PDB entry 3WTP | X-ray diffraction, 2.67 A resolution | chains C and I of the 10 polymer chains in the assembly

# Chain C
Molecule: Histone H2A type 1-B/E
From: Homo sapiens
UniProtKB: P04908 (H2A1B_HUMAN); residues 0-129 here correspond to UniProt positions 1-130 (UniProt number = residue number + 1)
Sequence (133 residues; each row starts with the number of its first residue; numbers below 1 keep their minus sign (Gly-3 is residue -3)):
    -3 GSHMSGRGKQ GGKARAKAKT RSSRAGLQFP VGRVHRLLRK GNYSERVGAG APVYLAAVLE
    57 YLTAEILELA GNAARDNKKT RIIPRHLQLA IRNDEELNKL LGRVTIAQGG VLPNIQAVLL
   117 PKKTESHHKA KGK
Not modelled in the structure: -3 to 11, 119-129
Construct notes: expression tag (-3 to -1)
UniProt features mapped onto this chain:
  - modified residue: Ser1 (N-acetylserine), Arg3 (Citrulline), Lys5 (N6-(2-hydroxyisobutyryl)lysine), Lys9 (N6-(2-hydroxyisobutyryl)lysine), Lys13 (N6-(beta-hydroxybutyryl)lysine), Lys36 (N6-(2-hydroxyisobutyryl)lysine), Lys74 (N6-(2-hydroxyisobutyryl)lysine), Lys75 (N6-(2-hydroxyisobutyryl)lysine), Lys95 (N6-(2-hydroxyisobutyryl)lysine), Gln104 (N5-methylglutamine), Lys118 (N6-(2-hydroxyisobutyryl)lysine), Lys119 (N6-crotonyllysine), Thr120 (Phosphothreonine), Lys125 (N6-crotonyllysine)
  - cross-link (Glycyl lysine isopeptide (Lys-Gly)): Lys13 (interchain with G-Cter in ubiquitin), Lys15 (interchain with G-Cter in ubiquitin), Lys119 (interchain with G-Cter in ubiquitin)

# Chain I
Molecule: 146-nt DNA strand
Sequence (146 nucleotides; each row starts with the number of its first residue):
     1 ATCAATATCC ACCTGCAGAT TCTACCAAAA GTGTATTTGG AAACTGCTCC ATCAAAAGGC
    61 ATGTTCAGCT GAATTCAGCT GAACATGCCT TTTGATGGAG CAGTTTCCAA ATACACTTTT
   121 GGTAGAATCT GCAGGTGGAT ATTGAT

# Interface between chain C and chain I
Contacting residue pairs (17; chain C residue first):
  Ala12(C) with DG31(I), phosphate contact; DT32(I), phosphate contact
  Lys13(C) with DG31(I), phosphate contact
  Ala14(C) with DA30(I), phosphate contact; DG31(I), phosphate contact
  Lys15(C) with DA30(I), phosphate contact; DG31(I), hydrogen bond to the phosphate
  Thr16(C) with DA30(I), phosphate contact
  Arg17(C) with DA30(I), salt bridge to the phosphate
  Arg20(C) with DG31(I), salt bridge to the phosphate
  Gly28(C) with DA29(I), sugar contact; DA30(I), phosphate contact
  Arg29(C) with DA29(I), sugar contact
  Arg32(C) with DA29(I), salt bridge to the phosphate
  Arg42(C) with DT37(I), sugar contact; DT38(I), sugar contact
  Arg77(C) with DA19(I), hydrogen bond to the sugar
Also at the interface, not in a pair above, chain C (13 interface residues in all): Lys74
Also at the interface, not in a pair above, chain I (9 interface residues in all): DA11, DA28

# In short
13 residues of chain C and 9 residues of chain I are in contact, with 2 hydrogen bonds and 3 salt bridges.
Polar contacts include Arg77(C)-DA19(I), Lys15(C)-DG31(I) and Arg17(C)-DA30(I).
Chain C is Histone H2A type 1-B/E (Homo sapiens) and chain I is a 146-nt DNA strand; the structure, Crystal
Structure of the heterotypic nucleosome containing human CENP-A and H3.3, was determined by X-ray diffraction.
